Entry 7FFC (X-ray diffraction, 2.61 A resolution); this record covers chain A.

[Chain A]
Name: Type III polyketide synthase
Source organism: Aquilaria sinensis
Reference sequence: A0A385MEG6 (A0A385MEG6_9ROSI); residue numbers follow UniProt; this construct covers 1-397
Amino-acid sequence (431 residues; row label = number of the first residue in the row; numbers below 1 keep their minus sign (Met-33 is residue -33)):
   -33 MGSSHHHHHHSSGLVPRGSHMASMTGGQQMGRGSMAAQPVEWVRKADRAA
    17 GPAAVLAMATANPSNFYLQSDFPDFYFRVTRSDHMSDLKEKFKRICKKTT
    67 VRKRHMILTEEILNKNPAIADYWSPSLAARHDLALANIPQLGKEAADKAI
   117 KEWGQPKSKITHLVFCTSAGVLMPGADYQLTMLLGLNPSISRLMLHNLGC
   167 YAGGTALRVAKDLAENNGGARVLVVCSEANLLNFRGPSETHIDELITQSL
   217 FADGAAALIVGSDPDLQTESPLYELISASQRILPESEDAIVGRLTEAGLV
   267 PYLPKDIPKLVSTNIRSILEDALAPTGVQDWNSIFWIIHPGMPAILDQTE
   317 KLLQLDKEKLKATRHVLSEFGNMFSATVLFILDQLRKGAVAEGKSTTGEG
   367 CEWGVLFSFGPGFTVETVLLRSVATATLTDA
Not modelled in the structure: -33 to 5, 395-397
Sequence notes: initiating methionine (-33); expression tag (-32 to 0); engineered mutation Glu210 (Ala in A0A385MEG6)
Reported in the primary citation:
  - mutagenesis - F340W: unchanged catalytic activity on 4-hydroxyphenylpropionyl-CoA
  - mutagenesis - F340W: unchanged binding to 4-hydroxyphenylpropionyl-CoA
  - mutagenesis - N199F, N199L: decreased catalytic activity
  - mutagenesis - N199L (6.5-fold): decreased binding to 4-hydroxyphenylpropionyl-CoA

[Overview]
From the paper: N199F and N199L reduce catalytic activity; N199L reduces binding to
4-hydroxyphenylpropionyl-CoA.
Chain A is Type III polyketide synthase (Aquilaria sinensis); the structure, Diarylpentanoid-producing
polyketide synthase (A210E mutant), was determined by X-ray diffraction together with 7FFA, 7FFG, 7FFH and
7FFI from the same study.
